Entry 5CLC (X-ray diffraction, 1.73 A resolution); this record covers chains A and B of the 3 polymer chains in the assembly.

== Chain A ==
Molecule: AlkD
Organism: Bacillus cereus
Notes: EC 3.2.2.-
UniProtKB: R8GWR7 (R8GWR7_BACCE); numbering as in UniProt (aligned over 1-237)
Chain sequence (241 residues; numbered -3 to 237; the number before each row is that of its first residue; numbers below 1 keep their minus sign (Gly-3 is residue -3)):
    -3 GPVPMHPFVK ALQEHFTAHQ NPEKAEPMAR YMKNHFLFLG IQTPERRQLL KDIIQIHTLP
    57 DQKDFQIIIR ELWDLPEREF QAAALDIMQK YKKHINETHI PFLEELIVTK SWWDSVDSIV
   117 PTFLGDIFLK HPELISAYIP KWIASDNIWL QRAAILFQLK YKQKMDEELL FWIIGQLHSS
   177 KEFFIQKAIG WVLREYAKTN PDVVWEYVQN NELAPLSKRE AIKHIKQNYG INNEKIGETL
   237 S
Unresolved in the structure: -3 to -2, 52-54, 226-237
Differences from the reference sequence: expression tag (-3 to 0)
What the authors report for this chain:
  - catalytic residues: Trp109, Trp187 (from molecular simulation)

== Chain B ==
Molecule: 9-nt DNA strand
Sequence (9 nucleotides; row label = number of the first residue in the row):
     1 AAGCCXCCC
Modified residues: DZM (3-deaza-3-methyladenine) at position 6

== How chain A and chain B interact ==
Residue-residue contacts (19; chain A residue first):
  Tyr27(A) - DZM_6(B)  base contact
  Tyr27(A) - DC7(B)  hydrogen bond to the base
  Tyr27(A) - DC8(B)  sugar contact
  Lys29(A) - DC8(B)  phosphate contact
  Lys29(A) - DC9(B)  salt bridge to the phosphate
  Trp109(A) - DZM_6(B)  base contact
  Trp109(A) - DC7(B)  hydrogen bond to the phosphate
  Arg148(A) - DZM_6(B)  hydrogen bond to the phosphate
  Arg148(A) - DC7(B)  salt bridge to the phosphate
  Phe179(A) - DC7(B)  phosphate contact
  Phe180(A) - DC7(B)  phosphate contact
  Lys183(A) - DZM_6(B)  salt bridge to the phosphate
  Lys183(A) - DC7(B)  salt bridge to the phosphate
  Trp187(A) - DZM_6(B)  sugar contact
  Arg190(A) - DC5(B)  phosphate contact
  Arg190(A) - DZM_6(B)  salt bridge to the phosphate
  Lys194(A) - DC4(B)  hydrogen bond to the phosphate
  Lys194(A) - DC5(B)  salt bridge to the phosphate
  His220(A) - DC5(B)  salt bridge to the phosphate
Other interface residues (no listed pair), chain A (14 interface residues in all): Trp108, Asp113, Glu191

== In short ==
The interface between chain A and chain B involves 14 residues on one side and 6 on the other, with 4 hydrogen
bonds and 7 salt bridges. Polar contacts include Tyr27(A)-DC7(B), Trp109(A)-DC7(B) and Arg148(A)-DZM_6(B). The
paper reports catalytic residues Trp109(A) and Trp187(A).
Here chain A is AlkD (Bacillus cereus) and chain B is a 9-nt DNA strand. Entry 5CLC (Alkylpurine DNA
glycosylase AlkD bound to DNA containing a 3-methyladenine analog (9-mer B)) was determined by X-ray
diffraction, deposited together with 5CL3, 5CL4, 5CL5, 5CL6, 5CL7, 5CL8 and 5 further entries.
